Entry 8Q62 (electron microscopy, 3.72 A resolution); this record covers chains D and d of the 28 polymer chains in the assembly.

# Chain D
Protein: Gamma-tubulin complex component 3
Organism: Homo sapiens
UniProt: Q96CW5 (GCP3_HUMAN); residue numbers follow UniProt; this construct covers 1-907
Sequence (907 residues; each row starts with the number of its first residue):
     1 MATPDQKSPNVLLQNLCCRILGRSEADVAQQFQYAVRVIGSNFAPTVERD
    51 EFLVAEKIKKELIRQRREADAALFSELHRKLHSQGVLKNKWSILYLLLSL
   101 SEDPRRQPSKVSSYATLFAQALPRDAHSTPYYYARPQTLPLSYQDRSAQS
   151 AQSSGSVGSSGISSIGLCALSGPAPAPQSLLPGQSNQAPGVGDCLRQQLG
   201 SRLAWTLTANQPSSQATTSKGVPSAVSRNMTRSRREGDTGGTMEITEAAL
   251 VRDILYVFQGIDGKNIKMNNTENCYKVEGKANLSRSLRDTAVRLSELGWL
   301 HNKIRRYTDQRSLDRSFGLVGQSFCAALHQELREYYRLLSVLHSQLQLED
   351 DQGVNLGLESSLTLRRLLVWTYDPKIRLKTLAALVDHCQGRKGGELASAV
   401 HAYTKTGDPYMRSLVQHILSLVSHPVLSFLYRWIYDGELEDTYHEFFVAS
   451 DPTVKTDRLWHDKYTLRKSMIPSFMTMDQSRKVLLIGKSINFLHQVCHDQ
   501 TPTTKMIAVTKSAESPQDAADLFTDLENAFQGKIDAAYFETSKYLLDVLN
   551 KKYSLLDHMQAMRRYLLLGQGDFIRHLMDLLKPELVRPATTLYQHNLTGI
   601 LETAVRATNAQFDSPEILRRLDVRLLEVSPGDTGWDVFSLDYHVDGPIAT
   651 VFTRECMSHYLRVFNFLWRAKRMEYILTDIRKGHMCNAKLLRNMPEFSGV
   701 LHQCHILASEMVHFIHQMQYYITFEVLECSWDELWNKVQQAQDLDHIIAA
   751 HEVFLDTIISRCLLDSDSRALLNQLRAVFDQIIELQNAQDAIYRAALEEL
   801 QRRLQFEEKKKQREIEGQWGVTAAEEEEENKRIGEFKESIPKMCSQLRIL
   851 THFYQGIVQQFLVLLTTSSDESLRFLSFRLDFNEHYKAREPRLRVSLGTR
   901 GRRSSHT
Disordered / not traced: 1-244, 279-285, 347-365, 503-530, 812-822, 891-907
Swiss-Prot annotation at these positions:
  - modified residue: Ala2 (N-acetylalanine), Ser113 (Phosphoserine)

# Chain d
Protein: Tubulin gamma-1 chain
Organism: Homo sapiens
UniProt: P23258 (TBG1_HUMAN); numbering as in UniProt (aligned over 1-451)
Sequence (451 residues; numbered 1 to 451; the number before each row is that of its first residue):
     1 MPREIITLQLGQCGNQIGFEFWKQLCAEHGISPEGIVEEFATEGTDRKDV
    51 FFYQADDEHYIPRAVLLDLEPRVIHSILNSPYAKLYNPENIYLSEHGGGA
   101 GNNWASGFSQGEKIHEDIFDIIDREADGSDSLEGFVLCHSIAGGTGSGLG
   151 SYLLERLNDRYPKKLVQTYSVFPNQDEMSDVVVQPYNSLLTLKRLTQNAD
   201 CVVVLDNTALNRIATDRLHIQNPSFSQINQLVSTIMSASTTTLRYPGYMN
   251 NDLIGLIASLIPTPRLHFLMTGYTPLTTDQSVASVRKTTVLDVMRRLLQP
   301 KNVMVSTGRDRQTNHCYIAILNIIQGEVDPTQVHKSLQRIRERKLANFIP
   351 WGPASIQVALSRKSPYLPSAHRVSGLMMANHTSISSLFERTCRQYDKLRK
   401 REAFLEQFRKEDMFKDNFDEMDTSREIVQQLIDEYHAATRPDYISWGTQE
   451 Q
Disordered / not traced: 1-2, 42-44, 94-100, 178-179, 280-286, 307-312, 448-451
Swiss-Prot annotation at these positions:
  - binding site (GTP): Ala142 to Gly148
  - modified residue: Ser131 (Phosphoserine)

# Chain D / chain d interface
Pairs across the interface - 103 pairs, chain D then chain d:
  Arg563(D) with Tyr248(d), hydrogen bond
  Gly569(D) with Gly247(d); Tyr248(d)
  Gln570(D) with Pro246(d)
  Gly571(D) with Gly247(d), hydrogen bond (backbone-backbone); Asn251(d)
  Asp572(D) with Arg47(d), salt bridge; Asn251(d)
  Arg575(D) with Arg3(d); Arg47(d); Glu133(d), salt bridge; Asp252(d)
  His576(D) with Arg47(d), hydrogen bond
  Asp579(D) with Arg3(d), salt bridge
  Ala607(D) with Asp49(d)
  Asn609(D) with Asp46(d), hydrogen bond (side chain-backbone); Arg47(d)
  Lys671(D) with Tyr248(d); Met249(d)
  Glu674(D) with Met249(d); Gly255(d)
  Thr678(D) with Ile254(d), hydrogen bond (side chain-backbone); Gly255(d)
  Arg681(D) with Ala258(d); Ile261(d); Pro262(d), hydrogen bond (side chain-backbone)
  Lys682(D) with Glu133(d), salt bridge; Lys163(d); Lys164(d); Leu165(d)
  Met685(D) with Asp200(d)
  Cys686(D) with Pro162(d), hydrogen bond (side chain-backbone); Lys163(d), hydrogen bond (side chain-backbone)
  Lys689(D) with Asn158(d); Pro162(d); Gln197(d); Asp200(d), salt bridge
  Arg692(D) with Thr196(d), hydrogen bond (side chain-backbone); Gln197(d), hydrogen bond (side chain-backbone); Asn198(d); Arg265(d)
  Asn693(D) with Gln197(d), hydrogen bond
  Gly699(D) with Trp446(d)
  His702(D) with Thr263(d); Tyr443(d); Ser445(d), hydrogen bond (side chain-backbone); Gly447(d)
  His705(D) with Pro262(d); Pro264(d)
  Ile706(D) with Trp351(d), hydrophobic; Ile444(d), hydrophobic
  Ser709(D) with Pro262(d); Trp351(d)
  Glu710(D) with Pro353(d)
  Val712(D) with Ala258(d); Ser259(d)
  His713(D) with Pro353(d); Ala354(d); Ser355(d), hydrogen bond; Gln357(d), hydrogen bond
  His716(D) with Ser259(d), hydrogen bond; Gln357(d)
  Gln717(D) with Ser355(d); Ile356(d); Gln357(d)
  Gln719(D) with Met249(d)
  Tyr720(D) with Leu321(d); Gln357(d); Val358(d); Ala359(d), hydrophobic
  Thr723(D) with Tyr248(d); Met249(d)
  Phe724(D) with His334(d); Val358(d); Leu360(d), hydrophobic
  Glu725(D) with His334(d), hydrogen bond (backbone-side chain)
  Glu728(D) with Tyr248(d)
  Cys729(D) with Pro330(d), hydrophobic; Thr331(d)
  Arg848(D) with Ile444(d)
  Arg874(D) with Lys335(d); Gln338(d), hydrogen bond
  Phe875(D) with His334(d); Gln338(d)
  Phe878(D) with Gln338(d); Arg341(d), hydrogen bond (backbone-side chain)
  Arg879(D) with His334(d), hydrogen bond; Leu337(d); Val358(d)
  Asp881(D) with Arg341(d), salt bridge
  Phe882(D) with Leu337(d), hydrophobic; Arg341(d); Pro353(d); Ser355(d)
  Asn883(D) with Phe348(d); Ile349(d); Pro350(d); Gly352(d), hydrogen bond (side chain-backbone); Pro353(d)
  His885(D) with Pro350(d); Trp351(d), hydrogen bond (side chain-backbone); Gly352(d); Pro353(d)
Interface residues without a listed pair, chain D (52 interface residues in all): Leu567, Leu568, Tyr721, Leu727, Glu884, Tyr886
Interface residues without a listed pair, chain d (57 interface residues in all): Asn250, Val333

# Overview
The interface between chain D and chain d involves 52 residues on one side and 57 on the other; the contacts
include 21 hydrogen bonds and 6 salt bridges. Polar pairs include Asp572(D)-Arg47(d), Arg575(D)-Glu133(d) and
Asp579(D)-Arg3(d). From UniProt: 7 GTP-binding residues on chain d.
Chain D is Gamma-tubulin complex component 3 and chain d is Tubulin gamma-1 chain, both from Homo sapiens; the
structure, Early closed conformation of the g-tubulin ring complex, was determined by electron microscopy.
